9BZD - chains A and C of the 4 polymer chains in the assembly; structure by electron microscopy, 3.82 A resolution.

== Chain A ==
Molecule: Ribonucleoside-diphosphate reductase subunit alpha
Organism: Bacillus subtilis
Notes: EC 1.17.4.1
Reference sequence: P50620 (RIR1_BACSU); residue numbers follow UniProt; this construct covers 1-700
Amino-acid sequence (700 residues; numbered 1 to 700; the number before each row is that of its first residue):
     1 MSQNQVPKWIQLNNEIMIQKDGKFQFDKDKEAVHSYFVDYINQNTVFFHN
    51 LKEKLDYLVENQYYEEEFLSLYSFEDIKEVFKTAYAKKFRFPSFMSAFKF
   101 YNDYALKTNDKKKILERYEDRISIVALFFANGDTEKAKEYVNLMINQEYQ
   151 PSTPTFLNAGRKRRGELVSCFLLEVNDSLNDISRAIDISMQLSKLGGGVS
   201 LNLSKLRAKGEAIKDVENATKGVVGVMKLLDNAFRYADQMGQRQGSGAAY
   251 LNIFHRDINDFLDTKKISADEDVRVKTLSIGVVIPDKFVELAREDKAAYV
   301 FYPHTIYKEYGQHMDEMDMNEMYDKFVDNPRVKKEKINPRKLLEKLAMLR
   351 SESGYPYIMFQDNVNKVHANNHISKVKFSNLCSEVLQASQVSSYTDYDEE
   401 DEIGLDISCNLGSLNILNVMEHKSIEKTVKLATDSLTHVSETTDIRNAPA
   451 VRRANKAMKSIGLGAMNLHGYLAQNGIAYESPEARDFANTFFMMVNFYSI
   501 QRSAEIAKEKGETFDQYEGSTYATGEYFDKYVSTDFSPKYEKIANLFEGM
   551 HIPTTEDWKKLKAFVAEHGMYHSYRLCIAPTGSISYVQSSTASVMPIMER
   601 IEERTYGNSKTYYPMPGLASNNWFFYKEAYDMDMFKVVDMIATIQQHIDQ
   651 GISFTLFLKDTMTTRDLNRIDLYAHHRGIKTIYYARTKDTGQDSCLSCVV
Not modelled in the structure: 1-5, 689-700
UniProt features mapped onto this chain:
  - active site: Asn380 (Proton acceptor), Cys382 (Cysteine radical intermediate), Glu384 (Proton acceptor)
  - binding site (substrate): Thr153, Ser169, Cys170, Gly198, Asn380 to Glu384, Pro580 to Ile584
  - site: Cys170 (Important for hydrogen atom transfer), Asp177 (Allosteric effector binding), Arg207 (Allosteric effector binding), Cys409 (Important for hydrogen atom transfer), Tyr683 (Important for electron transfer), Tyr684 (Important for electron transfer), Cys695 (Interacts with thioredoxin/glutaredoxin), Cys698 (Interacts with thioredoxin/glutaredoxin)
  - mutagenesis: His255 (H255Y: In ts-A 73; temperature-sensitive lethal mutation)
From the paper describing this entry:
  - catalytic residues: Cys382, Tyr684 (citing earlier work)

== Chain C ==
Molecule: Ribonucleoside-diphosphate reductase subunit beta
Organism: Bacillus subtilis
Notes: EC 1.17.4.1
Reference sequence: P50621 (RIR2_BACSU); numbering as in UniProt (aligned over 1-329)
Amino-acid sequence (350 residues; numbered -20 to 329; the number before each row is that of its first residue; numbers below 1 keep their minus sign (Met-20 is residue -20)):
   -20 MGSSHHHHHHSSGLVPRGSHMMTKIYDAANWSKHEDDFTQMFYNQNVKQF
    30 WLPEEIALNGDLLTWKYLGKNEQDTYMKVLAGLTLLDTEQGNTGMPIVAE
    80 HVDGHQRKAVLNFMAMMENAVHAKSYSNIFMTLAPTETINEVFEWVKQNK
   130 YLQKKAQMIVGLYKAIQKDDEISLFKAMVASVYLESFLFYSGFYYPLYFY
   180 GQGKLMQSGEIINLILRDEAIHGVYVGLLAQEIYNKQTEEKKAELREFAI
   230 DLLNQLYENELEYTEDLYDQVGLSHDVKKFIRYNANKALMNLGFDPYFEE
   280 EDINPIVLNGLNTKTKSHDFFSMKGNGYKKATVEPLKDDDFYFEDEKEQI
Not modelled in the structure: -20 to 15, 291-308, 323-329
Differences from the reference sequence: initiating methionine (-20); expression tag (-19 to 0)
UniProt features mapped onto this chain:
  - active site: Tyr105
  - binding site (Fe cation): Asp66, Glu97, His101, Glu164, Glu198, His201

== Interface between chain A and chain C ==
Residue-residue contacts (32):
  Ala292(A) - Phe320(C)
  Arg293(A) - Phe320(C)
  Arg293(A) - Tyr321(C)
  Arg340(A) - Leu315(C)  hydrogen bond (side chain-backbone)
  Arg340(A) - Lys316(C)
  Arg340(A) - Asp317(C)  salt bridge
  Arg340(A) - Phe320(C)
  Leu343(A) - Leu315(C)  hydrophobic
  Leu343(A) - Phe320(C)  hydrophobic
  Glu344(A) - Pro314(C)
  Glu344(A) - Leu315(C)  hydrogen bond (side chain-backbone)
  Ser351(A) - Ala310(C)
  Glu352(A) - Lys309(C)
  Asn608(A) - Thr43(C)
  Thr663(A) - Thr311(C)
  Thr663(A) - Glu313(C)  hydrogen bond
  Thr664(A) - Thr311(C)  hydrogen bond (backbone-backbone)
  Thr664(A) - Val312(C)
  Thr664(A) - Glu313(C)
  Arg665(A) - Glu313(C)  salt bridge
  Arg665(A) - Pro314(C)
  Arg665(A) - Lys316(C)
  Arg665(A) - Asp319(C)  salt bridge
  Asn668(A) - Leu315(C)
  Arg669(A) - Asp318(C)
  Arg669(A) - Asp319(C)  salt bridge
  Arg669(A) - Phe322(C)
  Leu672(A) - Asp319(C)
  Leu672(A) - Phe320(C)  hydrophobic
  Leu672(A) - Phe322(C)
  Tyr673(A) - Phe322(C)
  His676(A) - Phe322(C)
Other interface residues (no listed pair), chain A (20 interface residues in all): Val289, Phe635, Thr661, Met662
Other interface residues (no listed pair), chain C (16 interface residues in all): Gly39

== In short ==
20 residues of chain A face 16 of chain C across their interface; the contacts include 4 hydrogen bonds and 4
salt bridges. Polar contacts include Arg340(A)-Asp317(C), Arg665(A)-Glu313(C) and Arg665(A)-Asp319(C). From
the paper: catalytic residues Cys382(A) and Tyr684(A).
Here chain A is Ribonucleoside-diphosphate reductase subunit alpha and chain C is Ribonucleoside-diphosphate
reductase subunit beta, both from Bacillus subtilis. Entry 9BZD (Class 23 model for combined refinement of
Bacillus subtilis ribonucleotide reductase complex) was determined by electron microscopy together with 9BW3,
9BWX, 9BX2, 9BX3, 9BX6, 9BX8 and 39 further entries from the same study.
